PDB entry 8QP8 | electron microscopy, 3.50 A resolution | chains 4 and L of the 15 polymer chains in the assembly

Chain 4:
Molecule: U4 snRNA
Source organism: Homo sapiens
Sequence (144 nucleotides; each row starts with the number of its first residue):
     1 AGCUUUGCGCAGUGGCAGUAUCGUAGCCAAUGAGGUCUAUCCGAGGCGCG
    51 AUUAUUGCUAAUUGAAAACUUUUCCCAAUACCCCGCCGUGACGACUUGCA
   101 AUAUAGUCGGCACUGGCAAUUUUUGACAGUCUCUACGGAGACUG
Disordered / not traced: 53-54, 71-72, 81-144

Chain L:
Name: U4/U6 small nuclear ribonucleoprotein Prp31
Source organism: Homo sapiens
UniProtKB: Q8WWY3 (PRP31_HUMAN); numbering as in UniProt (aligned over 1-499)
Amino-acid sequence (499 residues; row label = number of the first residue in the row):
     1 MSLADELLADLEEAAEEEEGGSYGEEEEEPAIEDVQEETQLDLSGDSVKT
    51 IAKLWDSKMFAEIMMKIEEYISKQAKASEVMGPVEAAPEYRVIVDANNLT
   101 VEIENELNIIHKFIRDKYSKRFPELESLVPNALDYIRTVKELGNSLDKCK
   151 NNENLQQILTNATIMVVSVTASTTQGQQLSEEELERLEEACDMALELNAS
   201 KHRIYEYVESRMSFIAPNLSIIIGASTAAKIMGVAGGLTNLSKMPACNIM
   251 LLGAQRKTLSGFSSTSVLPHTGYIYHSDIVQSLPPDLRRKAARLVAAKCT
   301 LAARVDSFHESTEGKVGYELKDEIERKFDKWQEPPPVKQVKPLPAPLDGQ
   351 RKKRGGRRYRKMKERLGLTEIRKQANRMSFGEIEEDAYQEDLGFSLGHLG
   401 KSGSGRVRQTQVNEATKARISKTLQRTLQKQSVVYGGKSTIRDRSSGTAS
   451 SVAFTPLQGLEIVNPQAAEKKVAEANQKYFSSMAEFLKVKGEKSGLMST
Disordered / not traced: 1-340, 391-499
Swiss-Prot annotation at these positions:
  - motif: Arg-351 to Glu-364 (Nuclear localization signal (NLS))
  - site: Cys-247 (Interaction with U4 snRNA), His-270 (Interaction with U4 snRNA and U4atac snRNA), Arg-289 (Interaction with U4atac snRNA), Arg-293 (Interaction with U4 snRNA and U4atac snRNA), Lys-298 (Interaction with U4 snRNA and U4atac snRNA)
  - modified residue: Ser-379 (Phosphoserine), Ser-395 (Phosphoserine), Ser-432 (Phosphoserine), Lys-438 (N6-acetyllysine), Ser-439 (Phosphoserine), Thr-440 (Phosphothreonine), Ser-450 (Phosphoserine), Thr-455 (Phosphothreonine)
  - cross-link (Glycyl lysine isopeptide (Lys-Gly)): Lys-471 (interchain with G-Cter in SUMO2), Lys-478 (interchain with G-Cter in SUMO2)
  - natural variant: His-111 to Ile-114 (deletion: In RP11), Ala-194 (A194E: In RP11), Ala-216 (A216P: In RP11)
  - mutagenesis: His-270 (H270A/K: Reduces binding to the complex formed by U4 snRNA and SNU13), Arg-351 to Glu-364 (Abolishes nuclear localization)

How chain 4 and chain L interact:
Contacting residue pairs (12; chain 4 residue first):
  A17(4) / Arg-357(L)  hydrogen bond to the base
  A17(4) / Arg-358(L)  base contact
  G18(4) / Lys-361(L)  phosphate contact
  G18(4) / Met-362(L)  base contact
  G18(4) / Arg-365(L)  hydrogen bond to the base
  U52(4) / Arg-358(L)  hydrogen bond to the sugar
  U52(4) / Met-362(L)  phosphate contact
  U55(4) / Arg-358(L)  base contact
  U56(4) / Arg-354(L)  salt bridge to the phosphate
  G57(4) / Arg-354(L)  salt bridge to the phosphate
  C58(4) / Lys-353(L)  base contact
  C58(4) / Arg-354(L)  base contact
Interface residues without a listed pair, chain 4 (9 interface residues in all): C16, U59

Overview:
9 residues of chain 4 and 7 residues of chain L are in contact; the contacts include 3 hydrogen bonds and 2
salt bridges. Among the polar pairs are A17(4)/Arg-357(L), G18(4)/Arg-365(L) and U52(4)/Arg-358(L). From
UniProt: one mutagenesis site on chain L.
Chain 4 is U4 snRNA and chain L is U4/U6 small nuclear ribonucleoprotein Prp31, both from Homo sapiens; the
structure, Cryo-EM Structure of Pre-B Complex (core part), was determined by electron microscopy (same
publication as 8QOZ, 8QP9, 8QPA, 8QPB, 8QPE and 8QPK).
